Entry 2O49 (X-ray diffraction, 2.00 A resolution); this record covers chains C and A of the 3 polymer chains in the assembly.

== Chain C ==
Molecule: 12-nt DNA strand
Sequence (12 nucleotides; row label = number of the first residue in the row):
     1 GCATATATTA GC

== Chain A ==
Name: DNA-binding protein SATB1
From: Homo sapiens
Notes: fragment: N-terminal CUT domain (residues 368-452)
UniProt: Q01826 (SATB1_HUMAN); residues 368-452 here = UniProt positions 368-452
Amino-acid sequence (93 residues; each row starts with the number of its first residue):
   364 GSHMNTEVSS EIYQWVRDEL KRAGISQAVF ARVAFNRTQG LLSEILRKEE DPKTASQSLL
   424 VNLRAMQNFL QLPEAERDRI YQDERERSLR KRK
Unresolved in the structure: 364-369, 454-456
Differences from the reference sequence: cloning artifact (364-367, 453-456)
Swiss-Prot annotation at these positions:
  - binding site (DNA): Gln390, Arg400 to Arg410, Asn425
  - natural variant: Gln402 (Q402R: In DHDBV), Glu407 (E407G: In DHDBV; E407Q: In DHDBV), Glu413 (E413K: In DHDBV), Gln420 (Q420R: In DHDBV)
  - mutagenesis: Ser373 (S373A: Slightly reduced MAR-DNA-binding), Arg380 (R380N: Reduced MAR-DNA-binding), Lys384 (K384N: Impaired MAR-DNA-binding), Arg395 (R395N: Reduced MAR-DNA-binding), Gln402 (Q402A: Impaired MAR-DNA-binding), Gly403 (G403A: Impaired MAR-DNA-binding), Ser406 (S406A: Impaired MAR-DNA-binding), Arg410 (R410N: Impaired MAR-DNA-binding), Lys411 (K411R: Normal sumoylation), Lys416 (K416N: Impaired MAR-DNA-binding), Arg427 (R427N: Reduced MAR-DNA-binding), Arg442 (R442N: Reduced MAR-DNA-binding), 1 further mutagenesis entry in UniProt
What the authors report for this chain:
  - binding site for the 12-nt DNA strand: Arg400, Thr401, Gln402, Gly403, Leu404, Ser421, Asn425
  - binding site for the 12-nt DNA strand (chain C): Ser389, Gln390, Ala391, Gln402, Gly403, Ser406, Glu407, Arg410
  - mutagenesis - Q402A (50-fold), G403A (10-fold): decreased binding to the 12-nt DNA strand
  - mutagenesis - S406A (10-fold): decreased binding to the 12-nt DNA strand (citing earlier work)
  - contacts within the chain: Gln390-Gln402 (hydrogen bond), Glu407-Arg410 (hydrogen bond), Glu407-Lys411
  - conformationally variable residues (loop rearrangement): Arg400 to Gln402, Asp446 to Leu452
  - specificity-determining residues: Gln402

== Interface between chain C and chain A ==
Contacting residue pairs (11):
  DA5(C) - Ser389(A)  phosphate contact
  DT6(C) - Ser389(A)  phosphate contact
  DT6(C) - Gln390(A)  hydrogen bond to the phosphate
  DT6(C) - Gln402(A)  sugar contact
  DA7(C) - Gln390(A)  hydrogen bond to the phosphate
  DA7(C) - Gln402(A)  hydrogen bond to the base
  DA7(C) - Ser406(A)  hydrogen bond to the phosphate
  DT8(C) - Gly403(A)  base contact
  DT8(C) - Ser406(A)  base contact
  DT8(C) - Arg410(A)  phosphate contact
  DT9(C) - Glu407(A)  base contact
Other interface residues (no listed pair), chain A (8 interface residues in all): Ala391

== Overview ==
5 residues of chain C face 8 of chain A across their interface; the contacts include 4 hydrogen bonds. Polar
pairs include DA7(C)-Gln402(A), DT6(C)-Gln390(A) and DA7(C)-Gln390(A). The paper reports a binding site for
the 12-nt DNA strand (chain C) at Ser389(A), Gln390(A) and Ala391(A) among others; Q402A, G403A and S406A of
chain A reduce binding to the 12-nt DNA strand.
Chain C is a 12-nt DNA strand and chain A is DNA-binding protein SATB1 (Homo sapiens); the structure, Crystal
Structure of the N-terminal CUT domain of SATB1 Bound to Matrix Attachment Region DNA, was determined by X-ray
diffraction together with 2O4A from the same study.
